PDB entry 4F2U | X-ray diffraction, 2.19 A resolution | chain A

# Chain A
Molecule: 1-phosphatidylinositol phosphodiesterase
From: Staphylococcus aureus subsp. aureus
Notes: EC 4.6.1.13
Reference sequence: P45723 (PLC_STAAE); residues 1-302 here correspond to UniProt positions 11-312 (UniProt number = residue number + 10)
Amino-acid sequence (310 residues; numbered 1 to 310; the number before each row is that of its first residue):
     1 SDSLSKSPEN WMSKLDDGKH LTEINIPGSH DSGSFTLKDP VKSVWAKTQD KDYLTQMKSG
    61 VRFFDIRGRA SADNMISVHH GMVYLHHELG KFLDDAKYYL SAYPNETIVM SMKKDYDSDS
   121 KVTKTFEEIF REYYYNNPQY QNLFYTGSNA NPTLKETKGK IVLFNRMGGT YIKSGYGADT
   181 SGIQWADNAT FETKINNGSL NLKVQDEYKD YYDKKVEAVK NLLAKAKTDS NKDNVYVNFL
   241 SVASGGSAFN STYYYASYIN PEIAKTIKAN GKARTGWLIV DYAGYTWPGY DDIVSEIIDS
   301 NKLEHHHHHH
Not modelled in the structure: 1, 306-310
Construct notes: engineered mutation Tyr254 (Asn264 in P45723), Tyr258 (His268 in P45723); expression tag (303-310)
Swiss-Prot annotation at these positions:
  - active site: His30 (Proton acceptor), His80 (Proton donor)
From the paper describing this entry:
  - binding site for sulfate ion: Lys38, Asp39, Lys42, His86
  - mutagenesis - V44C: decreased catalytic activity on PI SUVs
  - mutagenesis - V44W: increased catalytic activity
  - mutagenesis - F249I, Y253W, Y290S: unchanged catalytic activity
  - mutagenesis - Y253K, Y253S: decreased catalytic activity
  - mutagenesis - Y253S/Y255S: decreased catalytic activity on PC
  - mutagenesis - Y253S/Y255S (Tm change 5 degC): decreased stability
  - mutagenesis - F249W: increased catalytic activity on XPC <= 0.5
  - mutagenesis - F249W: increased binding to 0.8 XPC
  - mutagenesis - H86Y: increased catalytic activity on pure PI SUVs
  - mutagenesis - H86Y: unchanged catalytic activity on PI/PC SUVs
  - mutagenesis - H86E: decreased catalytic activity on pure PI SUVs

# In short
Curated annotation (UniProt) lists active-site residues His30 and His80. The paper reports a binding site for
sulfate ion at Lys38, Asp39 and Lys42 among others; Y253K and Y253S reduce catalytic activity; 11
substitutions were tested in all.
Chain A is 1-phosphatidylinositol phosphodiesterase (Staphylococcus aureus subsp. aureus); the structure,
Structure of the N254Y/H258Y double mutant of the Phosphatidylinositol-Specific Phospholipase C from S.aureus,
was determined by X-ray diffraction (same publication as 4F2B and 4F2T).
